Entry 3MLV (X-ray diffraction, 2.48 A resolution); this record covers chains L and P of the 3 polymer chains in the assembly.

== Chain L ==
Protein: Human monoclonal anti-HIV-1 gp120 V3 antibody 2557 Fab light chain
Source organism: Homo sapiens
Notes: antibody fragment or engineered binder
Chain sequence (219 residues; each row starts with the number of its first residue; note: 1 number in that range is skipped by the numbering (no residue carries it; nothing is unmodelled there); a row labelled like 95A-95F holds insertion residues (95A, then the next letters in order)):
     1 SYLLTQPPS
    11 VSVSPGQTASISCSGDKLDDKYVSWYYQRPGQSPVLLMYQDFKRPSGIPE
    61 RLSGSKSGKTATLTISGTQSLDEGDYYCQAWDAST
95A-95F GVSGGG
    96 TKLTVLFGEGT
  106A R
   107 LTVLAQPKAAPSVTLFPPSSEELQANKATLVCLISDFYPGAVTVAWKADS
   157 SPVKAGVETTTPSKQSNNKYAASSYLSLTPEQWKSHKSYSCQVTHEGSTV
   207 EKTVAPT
Unresolved in the structure: 1
Disulfide bonds: Cys-23/Cys-88, Cys-138/Cys-197

== Chain P ==
Protein: HIV-1 gp120 third variable region (V3) crown
Source organism: Human immunodeficiency virus 1
UniProt: Q79790 (Q79790_9HIV1); the author numbering skips numbers that UniProt does not, so the offset changes along the chain: 301-309 = UniProt 174-182; 312-322 = UniProt 183-193
Chain sequence (20 residues; row label = number of the first residue in the row; note: 2 numbers in that range are skipped by the numbering (no residue carries them; nothing is unmodelled there)):
   301 NNTRKRIRV
   312 GPGQTVYATNA
Unresolved in the structure: 301-303, 319-322

== Interface between chain L and chain P ==
Contacting residue pairs (14; chain L residue first):
  Asp-30(L) / Gly-312(P)
  Asp-30(L) / Pro-313(P)
  Asp-30(L) / Gln-315(P)  hydrogen bond (backbone-side chain)
  Lys-31(L) / Val-309(P)
  Lys-31(L) / Gln-315(P)  hydrogen bond
  Tyr-32(L) / Arg-308(P)
  Tyr-32(L) / Val-309(P)  hydrogen bond (backbone-backbone)
  Tyr-32(L) / Gly-312(P)
  Tyr-32(L) / Pro-313(P)
  Trp-91(L) / Ile-307(P)  hydrophobic
  Trp-91(L) / Val-309(P)  hydrophobic
  Thr-96(L) / Val-317(P)
  Leu-98(L) / Ile-307(P)  hydrophobic
  Leu-98(L) / Val-317(P)  hydrophobic
Also at the interface, not in a pair above, chain L (7 interface residues in all): Ala-93
Also at the interface, not in a pair above, chain P (8 interface residues in all): Tyr-318

== Summary ==
7 residues of chain L face 8 of chain P across their interface, with 3 hydrogen bonds. Among the polar pairs
are Asp-30(L)/Gln-315(P), Lys-31(L)/Gln-315(P) and Tyr-32(L)/Val-309(P).
Chain L is Human monoclonal anti-HIV-1 gp120 V3 antibody 2557 Fab light chain (Homo sapiens) and chain P is
HIV-1 gp120 third variable region (V3) crown (Human immunodeficiency virus 1); the structure, Crystal
structure of anti-HIV-1 V3 Fab 2557 in complex with an NOF V3 peptide, was determined by X-ray diffraction,
deposited together with 3MLR, 3MLS, 3MLT, 3MLU, 3MLW, 3MLY and 3MLZ.
